Entry 6RYD (X-ray diffraction, 1.57 A resolution); this record covers chains A and D of the 4 polymer chains in the assembly.

[Chain A]
Protein: Protein WUSCHEL
Source organism: Arabidopsis thaliana
Reference sequence: Q9SB92 (WUS_ARATH); residue numbers follow UniProt; this construct covers 34-103
Chain sequence (76 residues; numbered 30 to 105; the number before each row is that of its first residue):
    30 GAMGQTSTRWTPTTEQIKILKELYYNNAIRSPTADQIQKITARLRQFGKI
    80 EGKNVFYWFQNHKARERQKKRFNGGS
Not modelled in the structure: 30-33, 103-105
Construct notes: expression tag (30-33, 104-105)
Curated features (UniProtKB/Swiss-Prot):
  - DNA-binding region: Gln34 to Lys99 (Homeobox)
  - mutagenesis: Pro41 (P41L: In wus-3; weak allele in which meristem stem cells are misspecified and appear to undergo differentiation)
What the authors report for this chain:
  - binding site for the 16-nt DNA strand: Arg38, Lys82, Asn83, Tyr86, Asn90, Lys92, Arg94
  - binding site for the 16-nt DNA strand: Gln89, Arg96
  - specificity-determining residues: Arg94
  - binding site for the 16-nt DNA strand (chain D): Ala93
  - self-association interface (contacts with another copy of this molecule): Phe101
  - mutagenesis - T35R, S36R: unchanged binding to TGAA probe
  - mutagenesis - R94K (40-fold): decreased binding to TGAA probe
  - mutagenesis - T35R, S36R, R94K: increased binding to TAAT probe

[Chain D]
Molecule: 16-nt DNA strand
Sequence (16 nucleotides; numbered 1 to 16; the number before each row is that of its first residue):
     1 CGTTCATTCATACACT
Metal / ion sites: Mg2+ near DT16 (its only coordinating residue here)

[How chain A and chain D interact]
Contacting residue pairs - 12 pairs, chain A then chain D:
  Arg38(A) - DA6(D)  base contact
  Gln89(A) - DC1(D)  base contact
  Lys92(A) - DC1(D)  hydrogen bond to the phosphate
  Ala93(A) - DT3(D)  base contact
  Arg94(A) - DT4(D)  base contact
  Arg94(A) - DC5(D)  base contact
  Arg96(A) - DC1(D)  hydrogen bond to the phosphate
  Arg96(A) - DG2(D)  salt bridge to the phosphate
  Gln97(A) - DT3(D)  base contact
  Gln97(A) - DT4(D)  base contact
  Arg100(A) - DG2(D)  salt bridge to the phosphate
  Arg100(A) - DT3(D)  salt bridge to the phosphate
Also at the interface, not in a pair above, chain A (9 interface residues in all): Asn90
Also at the interface, not in a pair above, chain D (7 interface residues in all): DT7

[In short]
9 residues of chain A face 7 of chain D across their interface, with 2 hydrogen bonds and 3 salt bridges.
Among the polar pairs are Lys92(A)-DC1(D), Arg96(A)-DC1(D) and Arg96(A)-DG2(D). From the paper: a binding site
for the 16-nt DNA strand at Arg38(A), Lys82(A) and Asn83(A) among others; T35R, S36R and R94K of chain A
increase binding to TAAT probe.
Here chain A is Protein WUSCHEL (Arabidopsis thaliana) and chain D is a 16-nt DNA strand. Entry 6RYD (WUS-HD
bound to TGAA DNA) was determined by X-ray diffraction together with 6RY3, 6RYI and 6RYL from the same study.
